Entry 1T3F (X-ray diffraction, 2.00 A resolution); this record covers chains A and B.

Chain A:
Molecule: Huzaf antibody light chain
Organism: Homo sapiens
UniProtKB: Q6GMW1 (Q6GMW1_HUMAN); residues 2-214 here correspond to UniProt positions 24-236 (UniProt number = residue number + 22)
Sequence (214 residues; numbered 1 to 214; the number before each row is that of its first residue):
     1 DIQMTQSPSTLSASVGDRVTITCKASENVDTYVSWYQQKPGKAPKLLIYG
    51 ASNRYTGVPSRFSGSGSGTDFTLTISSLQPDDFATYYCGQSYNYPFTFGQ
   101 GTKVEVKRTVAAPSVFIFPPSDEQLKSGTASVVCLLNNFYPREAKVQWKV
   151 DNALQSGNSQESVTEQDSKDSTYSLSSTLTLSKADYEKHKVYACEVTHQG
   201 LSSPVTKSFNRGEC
Disulfides: Cys23-Cys88, Cys134-Cys194

Chain B:
Molecule: Huzaf antibody heavy chain
Organism: Homo sapiens
Notes: antibody fragment or engineered binder
Sequence (220 residues; each row starts with the number of its first residue):
     1 EVQLVQSGAELKKPGSSVKVSCKASGYIFTSSWINWVKQAPGQGLEWIGR
    51 IDPSDGEVHYNQDFKDKATLTVDKSTNTAYMELSSLRSEDTAVYYCARGF
   101 LPWFADWGQGTLVTVSSASTKGPSVFPLAPSSKSTSGGTAALGCLVKDYF
   151 PEPVTVSWNSGALTSGVHTFPAVLQSSGLYSLSSVVTVPSSSLGTQTYIC
   201 NVNHKPSNTKVDKKVEPKSC
Disulfides: Cys22-Cys96, Cys144-Cys200
Modified residues: Glu1 (pyroglutamic acid; PCA)

Chain A / chain B interface:
Cross-chain cystine bridges: Cys214(A)-Cys220(B)
Pairs across the interface (64):
  Tyr32(A) - Pro102(B)  hydrophobic
  Ser34(A) - Pro102(B)
  Ser34(A) - Trp103(B)
  Tyr36(A) - Phe104(B)
  Tyr36(A) - Trp107(B)  hydrophobic
  Gln38(A) - Gln39(B)  hydrogen bond
  Gln38(A) - Tyr95(B)  hydrogen bond
  Lys42(A) - Tyr95(B)  hydrogen bond (backbone-side chain)
  Ala43(A) - Tyr95(B)  hydrophobic
  Ala43(A) - Gly108(B)
  Pro44(A) - Trp107(B)
  Leu46(A) - Trp103(B)  hydrophobic
  Leu46(A) - Phe104(B)
  Leu46(A) - Ala105(B)  hydrophobic
  Tyr49(A) - Trp103(B)
  Tyr55(A) - Trp103(B)  hydrophobic
  Tyr55(A) - Ala105(B)
  Tyr87(A) - Gln39(B)  hydrogen bond
  Tyr87(A) - Gln43(B)
  Tyr87(A) - Gly44(B)
  Ser91(A) - Pro102(B)  hydrogen bond (side chain-backbone)
  Tyr94(A) - Trp47(B)  hydrophobic
  Tyr94(A) - Arg50(B)  hydrogen bond
  Pro95(A) - Trp47(B)  hydrophobic
  Pro95(A) - Asn61(B)
  Phe96(A) - Trp47(B)
  Phe96(A) - Phe104(B)  hydrophobic
  Phe98(A) - Leu45(B)
  Phe116(A) - Thr135(B)
  Phe116(A) - Ala141(B)  hydrophobic
  Phe118(A) - Leu128(B)
  Phe118(A) - Ala129(B)
  Phe118(A) - Ala141(B)
  Ser121(A) - Phe126(B)
  Ser121(A) - Pro127(B)
  Glu123(A) - Val125(B)
  Glu123(A) - Phe126(B)
  Glu123(A) - Lys213(B)  salt bridge
  Gln124(A) - Phe126(B)
  Gln124(A) - Lys147(B)
  Ser131(A) - Leu145(B)
  Ser131(A) - Lys147(B)
  Val133(A) - Leu128(B)  hydrophobic
  Leu135(A) - Phe170(B)  hydrophobic
  Leu135(A) - Val185(B)  hydrophobic
  Asn137(A) - His168(B)
  Asn137(A) - Thr187(B)
  Asn138(A) - His168(B)  hydrogen bond
  Gln160(A) - Val173(B)
  Gln160(A) - Leu174(B)  hydrogen bond (side chain-backbone)
  Gln160(A) - Gln175(B)
  Glu161(A) - Val173(B)
  Ser162(A) - Phe170(B)
  Ser162(A) - Pro171(B)  hydrogen bond (side chain-backbone)
  Val163(A) - Pro171(B)
  Thr164(A) - Phe170(B)
  Ser174(A) - His168(B)  hydrogen bond
  Ser174(A) - Phe170(B)
  Leu175(A) - Phe170(B)
  Ser176(A) - Phe170(B)
  Ser176(A) - Ser183(B)  hydrogen bond
  Glu213(A) - Ser219(B)
  Glu213(A) - Cys220(B)  hydrogen bond (backbone-side chain)
  Cys214(A) - Cys220(B)  disulfide
Other interface residues (no listed pair), chain A (40 interface residues in all): Gln100, Pro119, Thr129, Asp167
Other interface residues (no listed pair), chain B (41 interface residues in all): Asp106, Thr139, Ala140, Leu142, Thr169, Lys218

Overview:
Chain A and chain B form an interface of 40 and 41 residues respectively; the contacts include 1 disulfide
bond, 12 hydrogen bonds and 1 salt bridge. Polar pairs include Glu123(A)-Lys213(B), Gln38(A)-Gln39(B) and
Gln38(A)-Tyr95(B).
Chain A is Huzaf antibody light chain and chain B is Huzaf antibody heavy chain, both from Homo sapiens; the
structure, THREE DIMENSIONAL STRUCTURE OF A HUMANIZED ANTI-IFN-GAMMA FAB (HuZAF) IN P21 21 21 SPACE GROUP, was
determined by X-ray diffraction.
